Entry 4F5Q (X-ray diffraction, 2.25 A resolution); this record covers chains A and P of the 4 polymer chains in the assembly.

== Chain A ==
Name: DNA polymerase beta
Organism: Homo sapiens
Notes: EC 2.7.7.7, 4.2.99.-
UniProtKB: P06746 (DPOLB_HUMAN); residues 1-335 here = UniProt positions 1-335
Amino-acid sequence (335 residues; numbered 1 to 335; the number before each row is that of its first residue):
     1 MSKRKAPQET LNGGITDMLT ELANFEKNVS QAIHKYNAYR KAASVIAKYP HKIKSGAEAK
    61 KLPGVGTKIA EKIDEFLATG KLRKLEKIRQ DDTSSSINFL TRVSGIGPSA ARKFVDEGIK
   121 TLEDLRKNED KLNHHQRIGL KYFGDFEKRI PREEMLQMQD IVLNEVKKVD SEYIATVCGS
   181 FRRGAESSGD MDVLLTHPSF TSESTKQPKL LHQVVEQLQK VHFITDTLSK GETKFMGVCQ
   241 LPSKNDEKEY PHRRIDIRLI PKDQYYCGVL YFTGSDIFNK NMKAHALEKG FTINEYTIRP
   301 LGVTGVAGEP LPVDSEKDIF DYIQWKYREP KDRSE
Not modelled in the structure: 1-9, 205-208, 245-246
Sequence notes: engineered mutation Lys283 (Arg in P06746)
Bound ions: Na+ site 1: Lys60, Leu62, Val65 (shared with 1 residue of chain D); Na+ site 2: Thr101, Val103, Ile106 (shared with DG9(P) of chain P); Mn2+ site 1: Asp190, Asp192 (together with 6CF); Mn2+ site 2: Asp190, Asp192, Asp256 (together with 6CF) (shared with DC10(P) of chain P)
Ligand contacts: 6CF (2'-deoxy-5'-O-[(S)-{difluoro[(S)-hydroxy(phosphonooxy)phosphoryl]methyl}(hydroxy)phosphoryl]cytidine): Arg149, Gly179, Ser180, Arg183, Ser188, Gly189, Asp190, Asp192, Asp256, Tyr271, Phe272, Thr273, Gly274, Ser275, Asp276, Asn279
Curated features (UniProtKB/Swiss-Prot):
  - region: Arg183 to Asp192 (DNA-binding)
  - active site: Lys72 (Nucleophile)
  - binding site (K(+)): Lys60, Leu62, Val65, Thr101, Val103, Ile106
  - binding site (Na(+)): Lys60, Leu62, Val65, Thr101, Val103, Ile106
  - binding site (dATP): Arg149, Ser180, Arg183, Gly189, Asp190
  - binding site (dCTP): Arg149, Ser180, Arg183, Gly189, Asp190
  - binding site (dGTP): Arg149, Ser180, Arg183, Gly189, Asp190, Asp192
  - binding site (dTTP): Arg149, Ser180, Arg183, Gly189, Asp190
  - binding site (Mg(2+)): Asp190, Asp192, Asp256
  - modified residue: Lys72 (N6-acetyllysine), Arg83 (Omega-N-methylarginine), Arg152 (Omega-N-methylarginine)
  - cross-link (Glycyl lysine isopeptide (Lys-Gly)): Lys41 (interchain with G-Cter in ubiquitin), Lys61 (interchain with G-Cter in ubiquitin), Lys81 (interchain with G-Cter in ubiquitin)
  - natural variant: Leu22 (L22P: Found in a gastric cancer sample; uncertain significance), Tyr39 (Y39C: Found in a gastric cancer sample; uncertain significance), Gly118 (G118V: Decreased DNA-directed DNA polymerase activity), Arg137 (R137Q: Decreased function in base-excision repair), Arg149 (R149I: Decreased DNA-directed DNA polymerase activity), Asp160 (D160N: Found in a gastric cancer sample; uncertain significance), Cys239 (C239R: Found in a gastric cancer sample; uncertain significance), Lys289 (K289M: Found in a colon cancer sample; uncertain significance), Asn294 (N294D: Found in a gastric cancer sample; uncertain significance), Glu295 (E295K: Found in a gastric cancer sample; uncertain significance)
  - mutagenesis: Phe25 (F25W: No effect on 5'-dRP lyase activity. Decreased ssDNA binding), His34 (H34G: Decreased 5'-dRP lyase activity. Decreased ssDNA binding), Lys35 (K35A: Decreased 5'-dRP lyase activity. Decreased ssDNA binding. Loss of 5'-dRP lyase activity; when associated with A-68 and A-72. Decreased ssDNA binding; when associated with A-68 and A-72 ...), Tyr39 (Y39F: No effect on 5'-dRP lyase activity; Y39Q: Abolishes DNA polymerase and 5'-dRP lyase activity), Lys41 (K41R: Abolishes ubiquitination; when associated with R-61 and R-81), Lys60 (K60A: Decreased 5'-dRP lyase activity. Decreased ssDNA binding), Lys61 (K61R: Abolishes ubiquitination; when associated with R-41 and R-81), Lys68 (K68A: No effect on 5'-dRP lyase activity. Decreased ssDNA binding. Loss of 5'-dRP lyase activity; when associated with A-35 and A-72. Decreased ssDNA binding; when associated with A-35 and A-72 ...), Glu71 (E71Q: No effect on 5'-dRP lyase activity. No effect on structure shown by circular dichroism. No effect on ssDNA binding), Lys72 (K72A: Severely reduced 5'-dRP lyase activity. Does not affect ssDNA binding. Loss of 5'-dRP lyase activity; when associated with A-35 and A-68. Decreased ssDNA binding ...), Glu75 (E75A: Slightly decreased 5'-dRP lyase activity. Decreased ssDNA binding. No effect on structure shown by circular dichroism), Lys81 (K81R: Abolishes ubiquitination; when associated with R-41 and R-61), 5 further mutagenesis entries in UniProt
What the authors report for this chain:
  - Mn2+ coordination: Asp190, Asp192, Asp256
  - mutagenesis - R283K: decreased catalytic activity

== Chain P ==
Molecule: 10-nt DNA strand
Sequence (10 nucleotides; numbered 1 to 10; the number before each row is that of its first residue):
     1 GCTGATGCGC
Bound ions: Na+: DG9 (shared with Thr101(A), Val103(A), Ile106(A) of chain A); Mn2+: DC10 (together with 6CF) (shared with Asp190(A), Asp192(A), Asp256(A) of chain A)

== Chain A / chain P interface ==
Residue-residue contacts (15):
  Val103(A) with DG9(P), phosphate contact
  Ser104(A) with DG9(P), phosphate contact
  Gly105(A) with DC8(P), phosphate contact; DG9(P), hydrogen bond to the phosphate
  Ile106(A) with DG9(P), phosphate contact
  Gly107(A) with DC8(P), hydrogen bond to the phosphate
  Pro108(A) with DC8(P), phosphate contact
  Ser109(A) with DG7(P), phosphate contact; DC8(P), hydrogen bond to the phosphate
  Ala110(A) with DC8(P), hydrogen bond to the phosphate
  His135(A) with DG9(P), sugar contact
  Asp192(A) with DC10(P), phosphate contact
  Arg254(A) with DC10(P), salt bridge to the phosphate
  Asp256(A) with DC10(P), phosphate contact
  Tyr271(A) with DC10(P), hydrogen bond to the base
Other interface residues (no listed pair), chain A (17 interface residues in all): Asp190, Lys234, Met236, Phe272

== Overview ==
17 residues of chain A face 4 of chain P across their interface; the contacts include 5 hydrogen bonds and 1
salt bridge. Polar pairs include Tyr271(A)-DC10(P), Gly105(A)-DG9(P) and Gly107(A)-DC8(P). Chain A binds
compound 6CF. From the paper: R283K of chain A reduces catalytic activity; Mn2+ coordination by Asp190(A),
Asp192(A) and Asp256(A).
Chain A is DNA polymerase beta (Homo sapiens) and chain P is a 10-nt DNA strand; the structure, Closed ternary
complex of R283K DNA polymerase beta, was determined by X-ray diffraction, deposited together with 4F5N, 4F5O,
4F5P and 4F5R.
